PDB entry 8JKF | electron microscopy, 2.83 A resolution | chains A and B of the 12 polymer chains in the assembly

# Chain A (and B)
Protein: NS1
Source organism: Zika virus
Notes: chain B of this document is another copy of the same molecule, construct and numbering; everything in this record applies to it too
UniProtKB: A0A7U3RUT3 (A0A7U3RUT3_ZIKV); residues 3-354 here correspond to UniProt positions 797-1148 (UniProt number = residue number + 794)
Chain sequence (358 residues; numbered -3 to 354; the number before each row is that of its first residue; numbers below 1 keep their minus sign (His-3 is residue -3)):
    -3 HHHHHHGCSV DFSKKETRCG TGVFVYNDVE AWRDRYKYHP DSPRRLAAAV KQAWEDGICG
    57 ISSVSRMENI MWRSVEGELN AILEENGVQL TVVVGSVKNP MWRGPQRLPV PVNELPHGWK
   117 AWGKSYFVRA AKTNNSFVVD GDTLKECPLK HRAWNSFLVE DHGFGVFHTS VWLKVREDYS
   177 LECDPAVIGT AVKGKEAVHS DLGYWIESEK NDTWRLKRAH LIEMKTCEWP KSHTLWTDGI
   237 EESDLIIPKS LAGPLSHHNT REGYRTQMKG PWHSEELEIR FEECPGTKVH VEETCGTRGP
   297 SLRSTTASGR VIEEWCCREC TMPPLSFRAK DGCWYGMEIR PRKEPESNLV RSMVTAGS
Unresolved in the structure: -3, 353-354 (chain B: -3 to -2, 353-354)
Construct notes: expression tag (-3 to 2)
Disulfides: Cys4-Cys15, Cys55-Cys143, Cys179-Cys223, Cys280-Cys329, Cys291-Cys312, Cys313-Cys316

# How chain A and chain B interact
Residue-residue contacts (16; chain A residue first):
  Lys11(A) - His-1(B)  hydrogen bond (side chain-backbone)
  Lys11(A) - His0(B)
  Asn23(A) - Phe163(B)
  Val25(A) - Phe163(B)
  Glu26(A) - Phe163(B)
  Ala27(A) - Phe163(B)  hydrophobic
  Trp28(A) - Arg31(B)
  Trp28(A) - His164(B)
  Arg31(A) - Arg29(B)
  Arg31(A) - Arg31(B)
  Lys33(A) - Arg29(B)
  Phe163(A) - Asn23(B)
  Phe163(A) - Glu26(B)
  Phe163(A) - Ala27(B)  hydrophobic
  Phe163(A) - Arg29(B)
  His164(A) - Arg29(B)
Interface residues without a listed pair, chain B (12 interface residues in all): Asp24, Asp30, Lys33

# In short
Chain A and chain B form an interface of 10 and 12 residues respectively, with 1 hydrogen bond. Its one
hydrogen-bonded contact is Lys11(A)-His-1(B).
Both chains are NS1 (Zika virus). Entry 8JKF (CryoEM structure of sNS1 complexed with Fab 3G2) was determined
by electron microscopy together with 8JQM from the same study.
